Entry 4PJI (X-ray diffraction, 2.50 A resolution); this record covers chains A and B of the 4 polymer chains in the assembly.

== Chain A ==
Protein: Major histocompatibility complex class I-related gene protein
Organism: Homo sapiens
Reference sequence: Q95460 (HMR1_HUMAN); residues 1-270 here correspond to UniProt positions 23-292 (UniProt number = residue number + 22)
Sequence (271 residues; each row starts with the number of its first residue; numbering starts at 0):
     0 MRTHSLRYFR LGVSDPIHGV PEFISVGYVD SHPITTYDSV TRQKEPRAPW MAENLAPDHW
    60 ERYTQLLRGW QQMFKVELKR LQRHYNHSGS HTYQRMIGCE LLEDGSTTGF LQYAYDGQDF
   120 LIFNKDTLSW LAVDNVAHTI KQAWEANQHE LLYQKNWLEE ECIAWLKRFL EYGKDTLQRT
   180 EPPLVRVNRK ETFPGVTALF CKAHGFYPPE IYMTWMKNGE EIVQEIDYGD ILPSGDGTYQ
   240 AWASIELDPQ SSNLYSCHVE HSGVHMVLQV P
Unresolved in the structure: 0, 17, 247-252, 270
Construct notes: initiating methionine (0); engineered mutation S261 (Cys283 in Q95460)
Disulfides: C98-C161, C200-C256
Covalently attached groups: Acetyl 6-formylpterin (30W) linked to K43
Ligand contacts: Acetyl 6-formylpterin (30W; N-(6-formyl-4-oxo-3,4-dihydropteridin-2-yl)acetamide): Y7, R9, T34, Y62, L66, W69, R94, I96, Y152, W156
Swiss-Prot annotation at these positions:
  - binding site (5-(2-oxoethylideneamino)-6-(D-ribitylamino)uracil): R9, S24, K43, R94, Y152, Q153
  - binding site (5-(2-oxopropylideneamino)-6-(D-ribitylamino)uracil): R9, S24, K43, R94, Y152, Q153
  - binding site (7-hydroxy-6-methyl-8-(1-D-ribityl)lumazine): R9, S24, K43, R94, Y152, Q153
  - binding site (8-(9H-purin-6-yl)-2-oxa-8-azabicyclo[3.3.1]nona-3,6-diene-4,6-dicarbaldehyde): R9, K43, H58, R94
  - binding site (2-amino-4-oxopteridine-6-carbaldehyde): K43
  - binding site (pyridoxal): K43
  - glycosylation: N85 (N-linked (GlcNAc...) asparagine)

== Chain B ==
Protein: Beta-2-microglobulin
Organism: Homo sapiens
Reference sequence: P61769 (B2MG_HUMAN); residues 1-99 here correspond to UniProt positions 21-119 (UniProt number = residue number + 20)
Sequence (100 residues; each row starts with the number of its first residue; numbering starts at 0):
     0 MIQRTPKIQV YSRHPAENGK SNFLNCYVSG FHPSDIEVDL LKNGERIEKV EHSDLSFSKD
    60 WSFYLLYYTE FTPTEKDEYA CRVNHVTLSQ PKIVKWDRDM
Unresolved in the structure: 99
Construct notes: initiating methionine (0)
Disulfides: C25-C80
Swiss-Prot annotation at these positions:
  - modified residue: Q2 (Pyrrolidone carboxylic acid)
  - glycosylation: I1 (N-linked (Glc) (glycation) isoleucine), K19 (N-linked (Glc) (glycation) lysine), K41 (N-linked (Glc) (glycation) lysine), K48 (N-linked (Glc) (glycation) lysine), K58 (N-linked (Glc) (glycation) lysine), K91 (N-linked (Glc) (glycation) lysine), K94 (N-linked (Glc) (glycation) lysine)

== How chain A and chain B interact ==
Contacting residue pairs - 47 pairs, chain A then chain B:
  F8(A) - F56(B)  hydrophobic
  F8(A) - S57(B)
  L10(A) - F56(B)  hydrophobic
  V19(A) - D34(B)
  I23(A) - F56(B)  hydrophobic
  V25(A) - F56(B)  hydrophobic
  Y27(A) - S55(B)
  Y27(A) - F56(B)  hydrogen bond (side chain-backbone)
  R46(A) - D53(B)  salt bridge
  S89(A) - M0(B)
  H90(A) - M0(B)
  T91(A) - H31(B)
  Q93(A) - H31(B)  hydrogen bond
  Q93(A) - W60(B)  hydrogen bond (side chain-backbone)
  Q93(A) - F62(B)
  R94(A) - W60(B)
  M95(A) - W60(B)  hydrophobic
  Q111(A) - W60(B)
  Y112(A) - W60(B)
  A113(A) - W60(B)  hydrophobic
  D115(A) - M0(B)
  D115(A) - I1(B)
  D115(A) - H31(B)
  G116(A) - R3(B)  hydrogen bond (backbone-side chain)
  G116(A) - H31(B)
  G116(A) - W60(B)
  Q117(A) - I1(B)
  Q117(A) - R3(B)
  D118(A) - W60(B)  hydrogen bond
  R185(A) - P14(B)
  H203(A) - P14(B)
  D229(A) - K6(B)  salt bridge
  D229(A) - Q8(B)  hydrogen bond
  L231(A) - Q8(B)
  L231(A) - Y10(B)
  L231(A) - Y26(B)  hydrophobic
  P232(A) - Y10(B)  hydrogen bond (backbone-side chain)
  P232(A) - N24(B)
  P232(A) - Y26(B)  hydrophobic
  S233(A) - R12(B)  hydrogen bond (backbone-side chain)
  S233(A) - N24(B)  hydrogen bond (backbone-side chain)
  G234(A) - R12(B)  hydrogen bond (backbone-side chain)
  G234(A) - L65(B)
  D235(A) - R12(B)
  Q239(A) - Y10(B)
  Q239(A) - S11(B)  hydrogen bond (side chain-backbone)
  Q239(A) - R12(B)  hydrogen bond (side chain-backbone)
Other interface residues (no listed pair), chain B (27 interface residues in all): H13, S33, L54, K58, D59, Y63, D98

== Summary ==
29 residues of chain A and 27 residues of chain B are in contact; the contacts include 12 hydrogen bonds and 2
salt bridges. Polar contacts include R46(A)-D53(B), D229(A)-K6(B) and Y27(A)-F56(B). Covalently linked Acetyl
6-formylpterin: at K43(A).
Here chain A is Major histocompatibility complex class I-related gene protein and chain B is
Beta-2-microglobulin, both from Homo sapiens. Entry 4PJI (Structure of human MR1-Ac-6-FP in complex with human
MAIT C-C10 TCR) was determined by X-ray diffraction (same publication as 4PJ5, 4PJ7, 4PJ8, 4PJ9, 4PJA, 4PJB
and 7 further entries).
